Entry 9MDI (electron microscopy, 3.56 A resolution); this record covers chains A and B.

[Chain A (and B)]
Protein: Adp-ribosyltransferase binding component
Source organism: Clostridioides difficile R20291
Notes: chain B of this document is another copy of the same molecule, construct and numbering; everything in this record applies to it too
UniProtKB: A0A9R0BM17 (A0A9R0BM17_CLODR); residues 1-876 here = UniProt positions 1-876
Chain sequence (876 residues; numbered 1 to 876; the number before each row is that of its first residue):
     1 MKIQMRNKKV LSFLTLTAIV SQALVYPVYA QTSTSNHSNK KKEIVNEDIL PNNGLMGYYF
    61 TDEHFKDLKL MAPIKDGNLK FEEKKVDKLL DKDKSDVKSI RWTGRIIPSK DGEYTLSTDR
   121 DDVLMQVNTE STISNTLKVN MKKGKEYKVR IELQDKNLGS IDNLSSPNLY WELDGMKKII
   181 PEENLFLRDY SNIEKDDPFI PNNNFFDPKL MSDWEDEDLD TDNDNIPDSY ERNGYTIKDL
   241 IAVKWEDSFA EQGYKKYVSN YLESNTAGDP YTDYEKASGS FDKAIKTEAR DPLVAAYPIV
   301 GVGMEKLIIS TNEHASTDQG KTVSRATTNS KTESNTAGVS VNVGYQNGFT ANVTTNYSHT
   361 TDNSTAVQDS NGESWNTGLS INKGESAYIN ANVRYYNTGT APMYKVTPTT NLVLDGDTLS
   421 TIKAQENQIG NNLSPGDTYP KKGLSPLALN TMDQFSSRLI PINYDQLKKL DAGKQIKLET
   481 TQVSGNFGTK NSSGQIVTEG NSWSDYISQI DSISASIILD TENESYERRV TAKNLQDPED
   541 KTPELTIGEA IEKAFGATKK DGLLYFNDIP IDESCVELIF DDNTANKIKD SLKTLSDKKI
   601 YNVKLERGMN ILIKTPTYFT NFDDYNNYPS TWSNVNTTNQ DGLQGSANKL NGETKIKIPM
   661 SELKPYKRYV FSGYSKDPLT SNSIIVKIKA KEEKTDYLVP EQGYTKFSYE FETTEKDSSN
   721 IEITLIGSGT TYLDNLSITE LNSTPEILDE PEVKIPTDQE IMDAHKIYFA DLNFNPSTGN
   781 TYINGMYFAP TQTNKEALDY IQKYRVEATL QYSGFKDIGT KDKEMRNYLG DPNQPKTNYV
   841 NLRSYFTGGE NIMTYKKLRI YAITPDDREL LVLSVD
Not modelled in the structure: 1-217, 316-318, 452-456, 749-876 (chain B: 1-217, 314-319, 679-681, 747-876)
Ion coordination: Ca2+ site 1: Asp222, Asp224, Glu231, Glu263, Asp273; Ca2+ site 2: Asp224, Ile226, Glu231; Ca2+ site 3: Asn621, Ser646, Asp734
What the authors report for this chain:
  - self-association interface (contacts with another copy of this molecule): Ile237 to Leu240, Ser278 to Arg290, Asn411 to Lys423, Asn427 to Ser434, Tyr439 to Thr451, Lys477 to Ser484, Lys490 to Thr498, Ser504 to Ile513, Asn534 to Lys541
  - conformationally variable residues (order/disorder transition): Ser456 to Asn463

[Interface between chain A and chain B]
Contacting residue pairs (30; chain A residue first):
  Leu262(A) with Leu240(B), hydrophobic
  Asn265(A) with Gln495(B)
  Tyr357(A) with Lys442(B)
  Val413(A) with Ser445(B)
  Thr418(A) with Pro446(B); Ala448(B)
  Thr421(A) with Thr451(B)
  Glu479(A) with Leu444(B)
  Thr481(A) with Tyr439(B)
  Ser504(A) with Asn431(B); Asn432(B), hydrogen bond (backbone-side chain)
  Asp505(A) with Asn432(B); Ile496(B); Thr498(B), hydrogen bond
  Ser508(A) with Asn432(B), hydrogen bond
  Gln509(A) with Asp282(B); Lys283(B); Ile496(B)
  Ser512(A) with Lys283(B), hydrogen bond (side chain-backbone); Ala284(B)
  Ile513(A) with Lys283(B)
  Asp537(A) with Arg290(B), salt bridge
  Pro538(A) with Gln252(B); Gly253(B); Tyr254(B), hydrophobic
  Glu539(A) with Ile237(B); Lys238(B); Asp239(B), hydrogen bond (side chain-backbone); Leu240(B)
  Lys541(A) with Asp239(B), salt bridge
Interface residues without a listed pair, chain A (27 interface residues in all): Tyr261, Ser264, Asn356, His359, Gly416, Asp417, Thr480, Gln482, Tyr506
Interface residues without a listed pair, chain B (29 interface residues in all): Ser278, Lys306, Asn392, Tyr404, Ile429, Gly443

[Summary]
The interface between chain A and chain B involves 27 residues on one side and 29 on the other, with 5
hydrogen bonds and 2 salt bridges. Polar contacts include Asp537(A)-Arg290(B), Lys541(A)-Asp239(B) and
Ser504(A)-Asn432(B). From the paper: conformational variability at Ser456(A); a self-association interface
involving Ile237(A), Ser278(A) and Asn411(A) among others.
Both chains are Adp-ribosyltransferase binding component (Clostridioides difficile R20291). Entry 9MDI
(Clostridioides difficile Transferase B Component Dimer) was determined by electron microscopy (same
publication as 9MDJ, 9MDL, 9MDN, 9MDP and 9MDR).
